Entry 9GB1 (electron microscopy, 2.71 A resolution); this record covers chains Y and k of the 36 polymer chains in the assembly.

== Chain Y (and k) ==
Molecule: gp55 - Tail sheath protein
Source organism: Clostridioides difficile
Notes: chain k of this document is another copy of the same molecule, construct and numbering; everything in this record applies to it too
Reference sequence: A0A9X8RMY4 (A0A9X8RMY4_CLODI); numbering as in UniProt (aligned over 1-473)
Amino-acid sequence (473 residues; each row starts with the number of its first residue):
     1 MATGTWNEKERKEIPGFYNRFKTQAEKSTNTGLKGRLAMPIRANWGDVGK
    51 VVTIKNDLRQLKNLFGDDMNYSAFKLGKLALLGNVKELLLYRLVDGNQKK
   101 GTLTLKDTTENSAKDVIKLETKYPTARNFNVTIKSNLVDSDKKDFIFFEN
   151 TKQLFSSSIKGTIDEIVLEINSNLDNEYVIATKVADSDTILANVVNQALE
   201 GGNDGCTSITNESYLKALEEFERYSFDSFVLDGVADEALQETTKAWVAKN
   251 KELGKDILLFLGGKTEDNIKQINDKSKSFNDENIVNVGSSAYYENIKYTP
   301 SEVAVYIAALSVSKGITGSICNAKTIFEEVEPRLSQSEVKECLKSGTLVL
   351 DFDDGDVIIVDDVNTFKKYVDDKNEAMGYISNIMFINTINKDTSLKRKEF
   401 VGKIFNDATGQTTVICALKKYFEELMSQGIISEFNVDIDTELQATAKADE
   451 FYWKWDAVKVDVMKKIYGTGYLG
Not modelled in the structure: 1-12, 473

== Interface between chain Y and chain k ==
Contacting residue pairs (50; chain Y residue first):
  R223(Y) - F352(k)
  E252(Y) - Q336(k)  hydrogen bond (backbone-side chain)
  L253(Y) - Q336(k)  hydrogen bond (backbone-side chain)
  F385(Y) - L472(k)  hydrophobic
  I386(Y) - L472(k)  hydrophobic
  R397(Y) - D353(k)  salt bridge
  K398(Y) - D353(k)  salt bridge
  K398(Y) - D354(k)  salt bridge
  F400(Y) - I466(k)  hydrophobic
  V401(Y) - N322(k)
  V401(Y) - M463(k)
  V401(Y) - K464(k)
  V401(Y) - I466(k)  hydrophobic
  G402(Y) - C321(k)
  G402(Y) - V462(k)
  G402(Y) - M463(k)  hydrogen bond (backbone-backbone)
  I404(Y) - V462(k)
  I404(Y) - M463(k)  hydrogen bond (backbone-backbone)
  F405(Y) - G429(k)
  F405(Y) - V460(k)  hydrophobic
  F405(Y) - D461(k)
  F405(Y) - M463(k)
  N406(Y) - D461(k)  hydrogen bond (backbone-backbone)
  N406(Y) - M463(k)
  Q411(Y) - M463(k)
  V414(Y) - M463(k)  hydrophobic
  D439(Y) - T469(k)  hydrogen bond
  A448(Y) - D461(k)
  D449(Y) - V462(k)
  D449(Y) - M463(k)
  D449(Y) - K464(k)  hydrogen bond (side chain-backbone)
  D449(Y) - K465(k)  salt bridge
  E450(Y) - K465(k)
  E450(Y) - Y467(k)  hydrogen bond
  F451(Y) - M463(k)  hydrophobic
  F451(Y) - K465(k)  hydrogen bond (backbone-backbone)
  F451(Y) - I466(k)
  F451(Y) - Y467(k)  hydrogen bond (backbone-backbone)
  Y452(Y) - Y467(k)  hydrophobic
  W453(Y) - I466(k)
  W453(Y) - Y467(k)  hydrogen bond (backbone-backbone)
  W453(Y) - G468(k)
  W453(Y) - T469(k)  hydrogen bond (backbone-backbone)
  K454(Y) - T469(k)
  W455(Y) - T469(k)  hydrogen bond (backbone-backbone)
  W455(Y) - G470(k)
  W455(Y) - Y471(k)  hydrogen bond (backbone-backbone)
  D456(Y) - Y471(k)
  A457(Y) - Y471(k)
  A457(Y) - L472(k)
Other interface residues (no listed pair), chain Y (30 interface residues in all): G254, K403, G410, K447
Other interface residues (no listed pair), chain k (22 interface residues in all): L334, I358

== Overview ==
30 residues of chain Y face 22 of chain k across their interface, with 14 hydrogen bonds and 4 salt bridges.
Polar pairs include R397(Y)-D353(k), K398(Y)-D353(k) and K398(Y)-D354(k).
Both chains are gp55 - Tail sheath protein (Clostridioides difficile). Entry 9GB1 (Extended phiCD508 tail) was
determined by electron microscopy (same publication as 9G8S, 9GB0, 9GB2, 9GB5 and 9GB7).
